PDB entry 9R2J | X-ray diffraction, 1.80 A resolution | chains AAA and BBB

Chain AAA (and BBB):
Name: Amine oxidase [flavin-containing] B
Source organism: Homo sapiens
Notes: EC 1.4.3.4; chain BBB of this document is another copy of the same molecule, construct and numbering; everything in this record applies to it too
UniProtKB: P27338 (AOFB_HUMAN); residues 2-520 here = UniProt positions 2-520
Sequence (519 residues; each row starts with the number of its first residue):
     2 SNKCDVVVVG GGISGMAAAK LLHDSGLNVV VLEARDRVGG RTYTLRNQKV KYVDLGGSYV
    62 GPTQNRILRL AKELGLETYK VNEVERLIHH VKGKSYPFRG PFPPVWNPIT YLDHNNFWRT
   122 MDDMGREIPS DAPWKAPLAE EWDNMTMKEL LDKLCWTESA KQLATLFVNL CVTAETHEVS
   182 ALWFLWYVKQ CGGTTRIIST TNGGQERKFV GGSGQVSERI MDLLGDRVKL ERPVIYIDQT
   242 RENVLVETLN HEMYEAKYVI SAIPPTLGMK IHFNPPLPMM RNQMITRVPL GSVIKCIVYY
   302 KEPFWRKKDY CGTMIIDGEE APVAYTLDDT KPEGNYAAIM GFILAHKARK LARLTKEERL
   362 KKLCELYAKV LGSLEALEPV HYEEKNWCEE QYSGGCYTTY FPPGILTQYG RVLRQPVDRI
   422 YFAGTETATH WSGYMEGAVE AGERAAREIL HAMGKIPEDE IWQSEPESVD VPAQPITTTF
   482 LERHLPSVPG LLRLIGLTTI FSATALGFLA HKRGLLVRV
Unresolved in the structure: 502-520 (chain BBB: 497-520)
Covalently attached groups: flavin-adenine dinucleotide (FAD) linked to Cys397
Residues lining bound ligands:
  - A1JCO ((E)-3-(4-nitrophenyl)-1-[3-(trifluoromethyl)phenyl]prop-2-en-1-one): Tyr60, Pro102, Phe103, Pro104, Trp119, Leu164, Leu167, Phe168, Leu171, Cys172, Ile198, Ile199, Gln206, Ile316, Tyr326, Phe343, Tyr398, Tyr435
  - C15 (N-dodecyl-N,N-dimethyl-3-ammonio-1-propanesulfonate): Asp153, Lys154, Cys156, Trp157
  - FAD (flavin-adenine dinucleotide): Val10, Gly11, Gly12, Gly13, Ile14, Ser15, Gly16, Leu33, Glu34, Ala35, Arg36, Gly40, Gly41, Arg42, Thr43, Leu56, Gly57, Gly58, Ser59, Tyr60, Arg233, Pro234, Val235, Ala263, Ile264, Pro265, Leu268, Ile272, Val294, Lys296, Phe343, Trp388, Tyr393, Tyr398, Gly425, Thr426, Glu427, Gly434, Tyr435, Met436, Ala439
Curated features (UniProtKB/Swiss-Prot):
  - site (Important for catalytic activity): Cys156, Cys365, His382
  - modified residue: Ser2 (N-acetylserine), Lys52 (N6-acetyllysine), Cys397 (S-8alpha-FAD cysteine)
  - mutagenesis: Cys5 (C5S: No loss of activity), Cys156 (C156S: Complete loss of activity), Thr158 (T158A: Dramatic loss of activity), Cys172 (C172S: No loss of activity), Cys192 (C192S: No loss of activity), Ile199 (I199F: Alters specificity towards synthetic inhibitors), Cys297 (C297S: No loss of activity), Cys312 (C312S: No loss of activity), Cys365 (C365S: Complete loss of activity), His382 (H382R: Significant loss of activity), Lys386 (K386M: No loss of activity), Cys389 (C389A: Complete loss of activity; C389S: No loss of activity), 2 further mutagenesis entries in UniProt

Chain AAA / chain BBB interface:
Residue-residue contacts (84; chain AAA residue first):
  Asn145(AAA) with Lys149(BBB); His178(BBB), hydrogen bond
  Glu150(AAA) with Glu150(BBB)
  His178(AAA) with Asn145(BBB), hydrogen bond; Pro404(BBB); Gly405(BBB)
  Glu179(AAA) with Pro404(BBB)
  Val235(AAA) with His273(BBB)
  Ile236(AAA) with Ile236(BBB), hydrophobic; His273(BBB)
  Tyr237(AAA) with Leu250(BBB), hydrophobic
  Glu248(AAA) with His252(BBB), salt bridge
  Leu250(AAA) with Tyr237(BBB), hydrophobic
  His252(AAA) with Glu248(BBB), salt bridge; His252(BBB)
  Thr267(AAA) with Met270(BBB)
  Leu268(AAA) with Met270(BBB), hydrophobic
  Met270(AAA) with Thr267(BBB); Leu268(BBB), hydrophobic; Met270(BBB), hydrophobic; Lys271(BBB), hydrogen bond (backbone-side chain)
  Lys271(AAA) with Met270(BBB), hydrogen bond (side chain-backbone); Ile272(BBB), hydrogen bond (side chain-backbone); His273(BBB), hydrogen bond (backbone-side chain)
  Ile272(AAA) with Lys271(BBB), hydrogen bond (backbone-side chain)
  His273(AAA) with Val235(BBB); Ile236(BBB); Lys271(BBB), hydrogen bond (side chain-backbone); Gln392(BBB); Tyr393(BBB), hydrogen bond
  Phe274(AAA) with Gln392(BBB), hydrogen bond (backbone-side chain)
  Met280(AAA) with Ala353(BBB), hydrophobic; Asn387(BBB); Cys389(BBB), hydrophobic
  Met281(AAA) with Arg350(BBB)
  Asn283(AAA) with Cys389(BBB), hydrogen bond (side chain-backbone); Glu390(BBB); Glu391(BBB), hydrogen bond (side chain-backbone); Gln392(BBB)
  Gln284(AAA) with Leu291(BBB); Gly292(BBB), hydrogen bond (side chain-backbone); Ser293(BBB), hydrogen bond; Cys389(BBB), hydrogen bond; Gly395(BBB), hydrogen bond (side chain-backbone); Gly396(BBB)
  Thr287(AAA) with Pro290(BBB)
  Arg288(AAA) with Pro290(BBB); Leu291(BBB), hydrogen bond (side chain-backbone); Ser293(BBB); Tyr401(BBB)
  Pro290(AAA) with Thr287(BBB); Arg288(BBB)
  Leu291(AAA) with Gln284(BBB); Arg288(BBB), hydrogen bond (backbone-side chain)
  Gly292(AAA) with Gln284(BBB), hydrogen bond (backbone-side chain)
  Ser293(AAA) with Gln284(BBB), hydrogen bond; Arg288(BBB); Tyr410(BBB)
  His347(AAA) with Gln409(BBB)
  Arg350(AAA) with Met281(BBB); Gln409(BBB), hydrogen bond; Tyr410(BBB), hydrogen bond
  Ala353(AAA) with Met280(BBB), hydrophobic
  Asn387(AAA) with Met280(BBB)
  Cys389(AAA) with Met280(BBB), hydrophobic; Asn283(BBB), hydrogen bond (backbone-side chain); Gln284(BBB), hydrogen bond
  Glu390(AAA) with Asn283(BBB)
  Glu391(AAA) with Asn283(BBB), hydrogen bond (backbone-side chain)
  Gln392(AAA) with His273(BBB); Phe274(BBB), hydrogen bond (side chain-backbone); Asn283(BBB)
  Tyr393(AAA) with His273(BBB), hydrogen bond
  Gly395(AAA) with Gln284(BBB), hydrogen bond (backbone-side chain)
  Gly396(AAA) with Gln284(BBB)
  Tyr401(AAA) with Arg288(BBB); Ile406(BBB)
  Pro404(AAA) with His178(BBB); Glu179(BBB)
  Gly405(AAA) with His178(BBB)
  Gln409(AAA) with His347(BBB); Arg350(BBB), hydrogen bond
  Tyr410(AAA) with Ser293(BBB); Arg350(BBB), hydrogen bond
Also at the interface, not in a pair above, chain AAA (50 interface residues in all): Thr147, Lys149, Pro234, Pro277, Ala349, Pro403, Ile406
Also at the interface, not in a pair above, chain BBB (49 interface residues in all): Thr147, Pro234, Pro277, Pro403

Summary:
The interface between chain AAA and chain BBB involves 50 residues on one side and 49 on the other, with 30
hydrogen bonds and 2 salt bridges. Among the polar pairs are Glu248(AAA)-His252(BBB), Asn145(AAA)-His178(BBB)
and Met270(AAA)-Lys271(BBB). Ligands of chain AAA: compound C15 and compound A1JCO.
Chain AAA and chain BBB are both Amine oxidase [flavin-containing] B (Homo sapiens); the structure, Crystal
structure of human MAO B in complex with (E)-3-(4-nitrophenyl)-1-(3-(trifluoromethyl)phenyl)prop-2-en-1-one
(chalcone inhibitor, 4a), was determined by X-ray diffraction, deposited together with 9R3J and 9R3K.
